Entry 1DE6 (X-ray diffraction, 2.10 A resolution); this record covers chains C and D of the 4 polymer chains in the assembly.

Chain C (and D):
Name: L-rhamnose isomerase
Organism: Escherichia coli
Notes: EC 5.3.1.14; chain D of this document is another copy of the same molecule, construct and numbering; everything in this record applies to it too
UniProtKB: P32170 (RHAA_ECOLI); residues 9-427 here correspond to UniProt positions 1-419 (UniProt number = residue number - 8)
Amino-acid sequence (426 residues; row label = number of the first residue in the row):
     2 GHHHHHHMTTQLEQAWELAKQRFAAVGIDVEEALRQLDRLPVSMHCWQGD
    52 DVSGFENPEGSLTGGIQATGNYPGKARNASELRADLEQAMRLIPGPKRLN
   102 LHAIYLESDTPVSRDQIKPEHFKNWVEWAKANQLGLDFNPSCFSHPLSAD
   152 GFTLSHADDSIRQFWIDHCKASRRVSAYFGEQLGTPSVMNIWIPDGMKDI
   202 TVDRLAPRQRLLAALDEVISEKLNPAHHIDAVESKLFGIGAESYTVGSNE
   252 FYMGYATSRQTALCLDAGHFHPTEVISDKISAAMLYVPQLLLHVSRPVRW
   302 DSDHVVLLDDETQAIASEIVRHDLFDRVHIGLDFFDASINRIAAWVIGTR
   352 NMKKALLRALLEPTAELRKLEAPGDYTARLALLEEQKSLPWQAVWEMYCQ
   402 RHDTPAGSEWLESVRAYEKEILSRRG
Not modelled in the structure: 2-10, 427
Sequence notes: expression tag (2-8)
Ion coordination: Zn2+: Glu234, Asp267, His294, Asp334; Mn2+: His270, Asp302
Ligand contacts: L-rhamnose (RNS): Trp48, Val53, Ile67, His103, Phe144, Trp193, Glu234, Lys236, Asp267, His270, His294, Asp302, Asp304, Asp334, Phe336

Interface between chain C and chain D:
Contacting residue pairs - 97 pairs, chain C then chain D:
  Met198(C) - Glu372(D)
  Met198(C) - Tyr377(D)  hydrogen bond
  Met198(C) - Arg380(D)  hydrogen bond
  Asp200(C) - Leu381(D)
  Ile201(C) - Arg380(D)  hydrogen bond (backbone-side chain)
  Ile201(C) - Leu384(D)  hydrophobic
  Thr202(C) - Arg322(D)  hydrogen bond (backbone-side chain)
  Thr202(C) - Glu372(D)
  Val203(C) - Arg322(D)
  Val203(C) - Leu368(D)  hydrophobic
  Val203(C) - Arg369(D)
  Val203(C) - Glu372(D)  hydrogen bond (backbone-side chain)
  Val203(C) - Arg380(D)
  Asp204(C) - His323(D)  salt bridge
  Asp204(C) - Arg369(D)  salt bridge
  Asp204(C) - Glu372(D)  hydrogen bond (backbone-side chain)
  Arg205(C) - Asp279(D)  salt bridge
  Arg205(C) - Ser282(D)
  Arg205(C) - Glu319(D)
  Leu206(C) - Ser282(D)
  Leu206(C) - Met285(D)  hydrophobic
  Leu206(C) - His323(D)
  Arg209(C) - Asp279(D)  salt bridge
  Arg209(C) - Ser282(D)  hydrogen bond
  Arg209(C) - Ala283(D)
  Arg209(C) - Leu286(D)
  Gln210(C) - Leu286(D)
  Leu213(C) - Leu286(D)  hydrophobic
  Ser249(C) - Ala283(D)
  Asn250(C) - Asn250(D)
  Asn250(C) - Glu251(D)  hydrogen bond
  Glu251(C) - Asn250(D)  hydrogen bond
  Glu251(C) - Met254(D)
  Glu251(C) - Lys280(D)  salt bridge
  Phe252(C) - Ala283(D)
  Phe252(C) - Leu286(D)  hydrophobic
  Phe252(C) - Tyr287(D)  hydrogen bond (backbone-side chain)
  Met254(C) - Glu251(D)
  Met254(C) - Met254(D)  hydrophobic
  Met254(C) - Gly255(D)
  Gly255(C) - Met254(D)
  Gly255(C) - Thr258(D)
  Gly255(C) - Tyr287(D)
  Tyr256(C) - Tyr287(D)
  Thr258(C) - Gly255(D)
  Thr258(C) - Thr258(D)
  Thr258(C) - Ser259(D)
  Ser259(C) - Thr258(D)
  Ser259(C) - Tyr287(D)
  His272(C) - His272(D)
  His272(C) - Pro273(D)
  His272(C) - Thr274(D)
  His272(C) - Glu275(D)  salt bridge
  Pro273(C) - Pro273(D)
  Pro273(C) - Thr274(D)
  Thr274(C) - His272(D)
  Thr274(C) - Pro273(D)
  Glu275(C) - His272(D)  salt bridge
  Asp279(C) - Arg205(D)  salt bridge
  Asp279(C) - Arg209(D)  salt bridge
  Lys280(C) - Glu251(D)  salt bridge
  Ser282(C) - Arg205(D)
  Ser282(C) - Leu206(D)
  Ser282(C) - Arg209(D)  hydrogen bond
  Ala283(C) - Arg209(D)
  Ala283(C) - Ser249(D)
  Ala283(C) - Phe252(D)
  Met285(C) - Leu206(D)  hydrophobic
  Leu286(C) - Leu206(D)  hydrophobic
  Leu286(C) - Arg209(D)
  Leu286(C) - Gln210(D)
  Leu286(C) - Leu213(D)  hydrophobic
  Leu286(C) - Phe252(D)  hydrophobic
  Tyr287(C) - Leu213(D)
  Tyr287(C) - Phe252(D)  hydrogen bond (side chain-backbone)
  Tyr287(C) - Gly255(D)
  Tyr287(C) - Tyr256(D)
  Tyr287(C) - Ser259(D)
  Glu319(C) - Arg205(D)
  Arg322(C) - Thr202(D)  hydrogen bond (side chain-backbone)
  Arg322(C) - Val203(D)
  His323(C) - Asp204(D)
  His323(C) - Leu206(D)
  Leu368(C) - Val203(D)  hydrophobic
  Arg369(C) - Val203(D)
  Arg369(C) - Asp204(D)  salt bridge
  Glu372(C) - Met198(D)
  Glu372(C) - Thr202(D)
  Glu372(C) - Val203(D)  hydrogen bond (side chain-backbone)
  Glu372(C) - Asp204(D)  hydrogen bond (side chain-backbone)
  Tyr377(C) - Met198(D)  hydrogen bond
  Arg380(C) - Met198(D)  hydrogen bond
  Arg380(C) - Asp200(D)
  Arg380(C) - Ile201(D)  hydrogen bond (side chain-backbone)
  Arg380(C) - Val203(D)
  Leu381(C) - Asp200(D)
  Leu384(C) - Ile201(D)  hydrophobic
Also at the interface, not in a pair above, chain C (46 interface residues in all): Phe153, Tyr245, Thr246, Arg260, Thr365
Also at the interface, not in a pair above, chain D (45 interface residues in all): Phe153, Tyr245, Arg260, Thr365

Summary:
Chain C and chain D form an interface of 46 and 45 residues respectively, with 18 hydrogen bonds and 11 salt
bridges. Among the polar pairs are Asp204(C)-His323(D), Asp204(C)-Arg369(D) and Arg205(C)-Asp279(D). Chain C
binds L-rhamnose.
Both chains are L-rhamnose isomerase (Escherichia coli). Entry 1DE6 (L-rhamnose isomerase) was determined by
X-ray diffraction, deposited together with 1D8W and 1DE5.
